PDB entry 4Z61 | X-ray diffraction, 2.75 A resolution | chains A and Q of the 3 polymer chains in the assembly

[Chain A]
Protein: Phytosulfokine receptor 1
Source organism: Daucus carota
Notes: EC 2.7.11.1; engineered mutation(s): A245E, I355L, E368A, A575S, A613D, V625A
UniProt: Q8LPB4 (PSKR1_DAUCA); residue numbers follow UniProt; this construct covers 24-659
Amino-acid sequence (642 residues; numbered 24 to 665; the number before each row is that of its first residue):
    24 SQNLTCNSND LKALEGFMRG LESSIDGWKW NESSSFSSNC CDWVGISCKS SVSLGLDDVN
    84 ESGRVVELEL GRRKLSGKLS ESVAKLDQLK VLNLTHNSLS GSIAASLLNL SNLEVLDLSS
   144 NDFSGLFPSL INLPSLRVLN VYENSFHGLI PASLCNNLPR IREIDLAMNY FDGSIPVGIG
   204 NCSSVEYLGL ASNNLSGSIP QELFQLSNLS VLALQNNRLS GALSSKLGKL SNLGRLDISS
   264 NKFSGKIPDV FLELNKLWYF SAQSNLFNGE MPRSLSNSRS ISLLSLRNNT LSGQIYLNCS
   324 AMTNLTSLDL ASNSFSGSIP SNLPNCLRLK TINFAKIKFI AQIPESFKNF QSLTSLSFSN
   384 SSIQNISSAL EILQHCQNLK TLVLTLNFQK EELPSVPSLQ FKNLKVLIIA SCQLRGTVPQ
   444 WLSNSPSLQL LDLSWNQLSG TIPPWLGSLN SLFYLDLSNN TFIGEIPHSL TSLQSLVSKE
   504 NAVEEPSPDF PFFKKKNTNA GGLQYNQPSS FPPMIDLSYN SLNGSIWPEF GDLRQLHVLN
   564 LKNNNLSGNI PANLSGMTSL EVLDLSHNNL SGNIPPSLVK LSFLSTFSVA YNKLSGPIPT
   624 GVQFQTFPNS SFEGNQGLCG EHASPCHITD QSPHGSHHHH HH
Not modelled in the structure: 24-26, 503-510, 519-523, 650-665
Disulfide bonds: Cys-29/Cys-63, Cys-64/Cys-71, Cys-178/Cys-205, Cys-322/Cys-349, Cys-642/Cys-649
Covalently attached groups: N-acetylglucosamine (NAG) linked to Asn-116, Asn-204, Asn-231, Asn-311, Asn-321, Asn-327, Asn-383, Asn-482, Asn-632
Sequence notes: expression tag (660-665)
Curated features (UniProtKB/Swiss-Prot):
  - glycosylation (N-linked (GlcNAc...) asparagine): Asn-26, Asn-54, Asn-83, Asn-116, Asn-132, Asn-204, Asn-217, Asn-231, Asn-311, Asn-321, Asn-327, Asn-383, Asn-388, Asn-482, Asn-546, Asn-568, Asn-576, Asn-592, Asn-632
  - mutagenesis: Glu-503 to Lys-517 (Loss of PSK binding activity), Lys-518 to Ile-538 (Loss of PSK binding activity)
Reported in the primary citation:
  - mutagenesis - S633Y: unchanged binding to Somatic embryogenesis receptor kinase 2

[Chain Q]
Protein: Ptr-ile-ptr-thr-gln
Amino-acid sequence (5 residues; row label = number of the first residue in the row):
    28 YIYTQ
Modified residues: Tyr-28 (O-sulfo-L-tyrosine; TYS); Tyr-30 (O-sulfo-L-tyrosine; TYS)

[Interface between chain A and chain Q]
Contacting residue pairs - 33 pairs, chain A then chain Q:
  Arg-310(A) / Gln-32(Q)  hydrogen bond (side chain-backbone)
  Ala-334(A) / Gln-32(Q)
  Ser-335(A) / Gln-32(Q)  hydrogen bond (side chain-backbone)
  Asn-356(A) / Thr-31(Q)  hydrogen bond
  Asn-356(A) / Gln-32(Q)  hydrogen bond (side chain-backbone)
  Ala-358(A) / Thr-31(Q)
  Lys-359(A) / Gln-32(Q)
  Ser-380(A) / Thr-31(Q)  hydrogen bond
  Ser-382(A) / Tyr-30(Q)
  Ser-382(A) / Thr-31(Q)  hydrogen bond (side chain-backbone)
  Val-406(A) / Thr-31(Q)
  Thr-408(A) / Tyr-28(Q)
  Thr-408(A) / Ile-29(Q)  hydrogen bond (side chain-backbone)
  Leu-409(A) / Tyr-28(Q)
  Ile-431(A) / Ile-29(Q)
  Ala-433(A) / Tyr-28(Q)
  Ser-434(A) / Tyr-28(Q)
  Leu-453(A) / Ile-29(Q)  hydrophobic
  Asp-455(A) / Tyr-28(Q)
  Asp-455(A) / Ile-29(Q)  hydrogen bond (side chain-backbone)
  Ser-457(A) / Tyr-28(Q)
  Trp-458(A) / Tyr-28(Q)
  Pro-514(A) / Thr-31(Q)
  Phe-515(A) / Ile-29(Q)  hydrophobic
  Phe-515(A) / Tyr-30(Q)
  Phe-516(A) / Ile-29(Q)
  Phe-516(A) / Tyr-30(Q)  hydrogen bond (backbone-backbone)
  Phe-516(A) / Gln-32(Q)
  Lys-517(A) / Tyr-28(Q)
  Lys-518(A) / Tyr-28(Q)  hydrogen bond (backbone-backbone)
  Lys-518(A) / Tyr-30(Q)
  Gly-525(A) / Tyr-30(Q)
  Phe-534(A) / Ile-29(Q)  hydrophobic
Interface residues without a listed pair, chain A (27 interface residues in all): Tyr-477, Gly-524
From the paper, about this interface:
  - hot spots on chain A (mutagenesis) - R310A, T408L, D455A, W458A, F516A: decreased binding to Ptr-ile-ptr-thr-gln (chain Q)

[In short]
27 residues of chain A face 5 of chain Q across their interface, with 10 hydrogen bonds. Polar pairs include
Arg-310(A)/Gln-32(Q), Ser-335(A)/Gln-32(Q) and Asn-356(A)/Thr-31(Q). From the paper: R310A, T408L and D455A of
chain A, among others, reduce binding to Ptr-ile-ptr-thr-gln (chain Q); S633Y of chain A leaves binding to
Somatic embryogenesis receptor kinase 2 unchanged; 6 substitutions were tested in all.
Chain A is Phytosulfokine receptor 1 (Daucus carota) and chain Q is Ptr-ile-ptr-thr-gln; the structure, The
plant peptide hormone receptor complex, was determined by X-ray diffraction, deposited together with 4Z5W,
4Z62, 4Z63 and 4Z64.
